PDB entry 6YS5 | electron microscopy, 3.00 A resolution | chains h and j of the 10 polymer chains in the assembly

== Chain h ==
Name: 30S ribosomal protein S7
From: Acinetobacter baumannii ATCC 19606
UniProtKB: D0C9P7 (D0C9P7_ACIB2); residues 1-156 here = UniProt positions 1-156
Amino-acid sequence (156 residues; numbered 1 to 156; the number before each row is that of its first residue):
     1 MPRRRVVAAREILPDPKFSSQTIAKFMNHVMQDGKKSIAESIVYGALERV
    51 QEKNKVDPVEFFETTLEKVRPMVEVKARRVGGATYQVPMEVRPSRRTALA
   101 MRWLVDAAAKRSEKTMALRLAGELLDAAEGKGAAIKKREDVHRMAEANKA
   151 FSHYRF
Unresolved in the structure: 1-2, 71-96, 146-156

== Chain j ==
Name: 30S ribosomal protein S9
From: Acinetobacter baumannii ATCC 19606
UniProtKB: D0CG36 (D0CG36_ACIB2); residue numbers follow UniProt; this construct covers 1-128
Amino-acid sequence (128 residues; row label = number of the first residue in the row):
     1 MATNYGTGRRKTATARVFLSAGTGKLVINNRTLEQYFGRETARMVVRQPL
    51 ELLEATEKYDLYITVKGGGIGGQAGAIRHGITRALIAADETLKPVLRQAG
   101 FVTRDAREVERKKLGLRKARKRPQFSKR
Unresolved in the structure: 1

== How chain h and chain j interact ==
Contacting residue pairs (5; chain h residue first):
  Pro16(h) - Met44(j)  hydrophobic
  Ser37(h) - Arg39(j)  hydrogen bond
  Glu40(h) - Arg39(j)  salt bridge
  Glu40(h) - Thr41(j)
  Tyr44(h) - Glu40(j)
Also at the interface, not in a pair above, chain h (6 interface residues in all): Lys17, Lys36

== In short ==
6 residues of chain h face 4 of chain j across their interface; the contacts include 1 hydrogen bond and 1
salt bridge. Polar contacts include Glu40(h)-Arg39(j) and Ser37(h)-Arg39(j).
Here chain h is 30S ribosomal protein S7 and chain j is 30S ribosomal protein S9, both from Acinetobacter
baumannii ATCC 19606. Entry 6YS5 (Acinetobacter baumannii ribosome-amikacin complex - 30S subunit head) was
determined by electron microscopy (same publication as 6YPU, 6YT9 and 6YTF).
